Entry 9NZH (X-ray diffraction, 2.03 A resolution); this record covers chains A and B.

# Chain A
Protein: Amylin-NHO-18 Binder
Organism: synthetic construct
Sequence (140 residues; each row starts with the number of its first residue):
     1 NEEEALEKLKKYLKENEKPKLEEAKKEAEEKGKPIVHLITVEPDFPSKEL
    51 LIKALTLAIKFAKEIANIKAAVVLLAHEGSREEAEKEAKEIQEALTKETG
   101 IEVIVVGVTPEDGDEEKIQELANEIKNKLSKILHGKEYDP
Unresolved in the structure: 136-140

# Chain B
Protein: Islet amyloid polypeptide
Reference sequence: P10997 (IAPP_HUMAN); residues 141-177 here correspond to UniProt positions 34-70 (UniProt number = residue number - 107)
Sequence (37 residues; row label = number of the first residue in the row):
   141 KCNTATCATQRLANFLVHSSNNFGAILSSTNVGSNTY
Disulfide bonds: Cys-142/Cys-147

# How chain A and chain B interact
Pairs across the interface (87):
  Ala-5(A) / Ser-174(B)
  Ala-5(A) / Asn-175(B)
  Ala-5(A) / Thr-176(B)
  Lys-8(A) / Asn-175(B)  hydrogen bond (side chain-backbone)
  Leu-9(A) / Asn-175(B)
  Tyr-12(A) / Asn-171(B)
  Glu-17(A) / Thr-170(B)
  Lys-20(A) / Ser-168(B)
  Lys-20(A) / Ser-169(B)  hydrogen bond (side chain-backbone)
  Leu-21(A) / Ser-168(B)
  Ala-24(A) / Ile-166(B)
  Ala-24(A) / Ser-168(B)
  Glu-27(A) / Ile-166(B)
  Ala-28(A) / Ile-166(B)  hydrophobic
  Lys-33(A) / Asn-161(B)  hydrogen bond (side chain-backbone)
  Lys-33(A) / Phe-163(B)  hydrogen bond (side chain-backbone)
  Lys-33(A) / Gly-164(B)
  Lys-33(A) / Ile-166(B)
  Pro-34(A) / Gly-164(B)
  Pro-34(A) / Ala-165(B)
  Pro-34(A) / Ile-166(B)  hydrogen bond (backbone-backbone)
  Ile-35(A) / Ile-166(B)
  Ile-35(A) / Ser-168(B)
  Val-36(A) / Ala-165(B)  hydrophobic
  Val-36(A) / Ile-166(B)  hydrogen bond (backbone-backbone)
  Val-36(A) / Leu-167(B)
  Val-36(A) / Ser-168(B)  hydrogen bond (backbone-backbone)
  His-37(A) / Ser-168(B)
  His-37(A) / Thr-170(B)  hydrogen bond
  Leu-38(A) / Leu-156(B)  hydrophobic
  Leu-38(A) / Ser-168(B)  hydrogen bond (backbone-backbone)
  Leu-38(A) / Ser-169(B)
  Leu-38(A) / Thr-170(B)  hydrogen bond (backbone-backbone)
  Ile-39(A) / Thr-170(B)
  Ile-39(A) / Val-172(B)  hydrophobic
  Thr-40(A) / Thr-149(B)
  Thr-40(A) / Gln-150(B)  hydrogen bond
  Thr-40(A) / Ala-153(B)
  Thr-40(A) / Thr-170(B)  hydrogen bond (backbone-backbone)
  Thr-40(A) / Asn-171(B)  hydrogen bond
  Thr-40(A) / Val-172(B)  hydrogen bond (backbone-backbone)
  Val-41(A) / Val-172(B)
  Glu-42(A) / Asn-171(B)
  Glu-42(A) / Val-172(B)  hydrogen bond (backbone-backbone)
  Glu-42(A) / Gly-173(B)
  Pro-43(A) / Thr-146(B)
  Asp-44(A) / Gly-173(B)
  Asp-44(A) / Ser-174(B)  hydrogen bond (backbone-side chain)
  Asp-44(A) / Thr-176(B)
  Phe-45(A) / Gly-173(B)
  Phe-45(A) / Ser-174(B)
  Pro-46(A) / Thr-176(B)
  Leu-50(A) / Thr-176(B)
  Ala-58(A) / Val-172(B)  hydrophobic
  Leu-74(A) / Thr-149(B)
  Leu-74(A) / Leu-152(B)  hydrophobic
  Leu-74(A) / Ala-153(B)
  Ala-76(A) / Ala-145(B)
  Ala-76(A) / Thr-149(B)
  His-77(A) / Ala-145(B)
  Glu-78(A) / Thr-144(B)
  Glu-78(A) / Ala-145(B)  hydrogen bond (side chain-backbone)
  Val-108(A) / Ala-145(B)
  Val-108(A) / Ala-148(B)  hydrophobic
  Val-108(A) / Thr-149(B)
  Thr-109(A) / Ala-148(B)
  Pro-110(A) / Cys-142(B)
  Pro-110(A) / Thr-144(B)
  Pro-110(A) / Ala-145(B)
  Pro-110(A) / Ala-148(B)
  Gly-113(A) / Ala-148(B)
  Gly-113(A) / Arg-151(B)  hydrogen bond (backbone-side chain)
  Asp-114(A) / Lys-141(B)
  Ile-118(A) / Ala-148(B)
  Ile-118(A) / Leu-152(B)
  Ile-118(A) / Phe-155(B)  hydrophobic
  Gln-119(A) / Phe-155(B)
  Leu-121(A) / Leu-152(B)  hydrophobic
  Ala-122(A) / Phe-155(B)  hydrophobic
  Ile-125(A) / Leu-156(B)  hydrophobic
  Lys-126(A) / Leu-156(B)
  Lys-126(A) / Ser-159(B)
  Lys-126(A) / Ser-160(B)  hydrogen bond
  Lys-126(A) / Phe-163(B)
  Leu-129(A) / Phe-163(B)  hydrophobic
  Ser-130(A) / Phe-163(B)
  Leu-133(A) / Phe-163(B)  hydrophobic
Interface residues without a listed pair, chain A (49 interface residues in all): Lys-31, Ala-54, Leu-55, Leu-75, Asp-112
Interface residues without a listed pair, chain B (32 interface residues in all): Asn-143, Val-157

# Overview
The interface between chain A and chain B involves 49 residues on one side and 32 on the other, with 19
hydrogen bonds. Among the polar pairs are Lys-8(A)/Asn-175(B), Lys-20(A)/Ser-169(B) and Lys-33(A)/Asn-161(B).
Chain A is Amylin-NHO-18 Binder (synthetic construct) and chain B is Islet amyloid polypeptide; the structure,
Crystal Structure of Amylin-NHO-18 binder complex, was determined by X-ray diffraction, deposited together
with 9CC5.
